Entry 6LO8 (electron microscopy, 3.83 A resolution); this record covers chains H and I of the 10 polymer chains in the assembly.

Chain H:
Protein: Mitochondrial import inner membrane translocase subunit TIM10
Source organism: Saccharomyces cerevisiae (strain ATCC 204508 / S288c)
Reference sequence: P87108 (TIM10_YEAST); numbering as in UniProt (aligned over 1-93)
Chain sequence (93 residues; each row starts with the number of its first residue):
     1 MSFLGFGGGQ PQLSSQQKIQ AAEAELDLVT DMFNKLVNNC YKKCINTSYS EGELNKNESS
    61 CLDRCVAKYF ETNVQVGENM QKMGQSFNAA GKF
Unresolved in the structure: 1-13, 88-93
Disulfides: Cys-40/Cys-65, Cys-44/Cys-61
Swiss-Prot annotation at these positions:
  - region: Met-1 to Asp-31 (Interaction with transmembrane regions of transmembrane proteins in transit), Asn-73 to Phe-93 (Required for heterohexamerization)
  - motif: Cys-40 to Cys-65 (Twin CX3C motif)
  - mutagenesis: Cys-40 (C40S: Induces impairment in folding and loss of zinc-binding), Cys-44 (C44S: Loss of function due to severely affected folding and the presence of non-native disulfide bonds; loss of zinc-binding), Cys-61 (C61S: Loss of function due to severely affected folding and the presence of non-native disulfide bonds; loss of zinc-binding), Cys-65 (C65S: Induces impairment in folding and loss of zinc-binding)

Chain I:
Protein: Mitochondrial import inner membrane translocase subunit TIM9
Source organism: Saccharomyces cerevisiae (strain ATCC 204508 / S288c)
Reference sequence: O74700 (TIM9_YEAST); numbering as in UniProt (aligned over 1-87)
Chain sequence (87 residues; each row starts with the number of its first residue):
     1 MDALNSKEQQ EFQKVVEQKQ MKDFMRLYSN LVERCFTDCV NDFTTSKLTN KEQTCIMKCS
    61 EKFLKHSERV GQRFQEQNAA LGQGLGR
Unresolved in the structure: 1, 82-87
Disulfides: Cys-35/Cys-59, Cys-39/Cys-55
Swiss-Prot annotation at these positions:
  - motif: Cys-35 to Cys-59 (Twin CX3C motif)
  - modified residue: Met-1 (N-acetylmethionine)
  - mutagenesis: Val-40 (V40A: In tim9-3; impairs the import of mitochondrial carrier proteins into mitochondria; when associated with P-60), Glu-52 (E52G: In tim9-19; impairs the import of mitochondrial carrier proteins into mitochondria), Ser-60 (S60P: In tim9-3; impairs the import of mitochondrial carrier proteins into mitochondria; when associated with A-40), Ser-67 (S67C: Impairs the import of mitochondrial carrier proteins into mitochondria)

Chain H / chain I interface:
Pairs across the interface - 49 pairs, chain H then chain I:
  Gln-16(H) with Gln-18(I), hydrogen bond
  Gln-20(H) with Gln-18(I); Met-21(I), hydrogen bond
  Lys-35(H) with Ser-29(I); Glu-33(I), salt bridge
  Asn-39(H) with Glu-33(I); Phe-36(I); Thr-37(I), hydrogen bond
  Lys-43(H) with Phe-36(I); Thr-37(I), hydrogen bond (side chain-backbone); Val-40(I), hydrogen bond (side chain-backbone); Asn-41(I), hydrogen bond; Phe-43(I)
  Cys-61(H) with Phe-43(I)
  Arg-64(H) with Phe-43(I), hydrogen bond (side chain-backbone); Thr-44(I), hydrogen bond (side chain-backbone); Thr-45(I)
  Cys-65(H) with Phe-36(I), hydrophobic; Phe-43(I), hydrophobic
  Ala-67(H) with Ser-46(I)
  Lys-68(H) with Phe-36(I); Val-40(I); Asp-42(I), hydrogen bond (side chain-backbone); Thr-45(I); Lys-47(I); Leu-48(I); Glu-52(I), salt bridge
  Tyr-69(H) with Val-32(I); Phe-36(I), hydrophobic
  Glu-71(H) with Leu-48(I)
  Thr-72(H) with Phe-36(I); Ile-56(I)
  Asn-73(H) with Tyr-28(I), hydrogen bond (backbone-side chain); Val-32(I)
  Gln-75(H) with Gln-53(I)
  Val-76(H) with Tyr-28(I), hydrophobic; Leu-31(I), hydrophobic; Val-32(I), hydrophobic; Ile-56(I), hydrophobic
  Gly-77(H) with Tyr-28(I)
  Asn-79(H) with Ile-56(I); Met-57(I), hydrogen bond; Ser-60(I), hydrogen bond
  Met-80(H) with Phe-24(I), hydrophobic; Tyr-28(I), hydrophobic; Leu-31(I), hydrophobic
  Met-83(H) with Glu-61(I); Leu-64(I), hydrophobic
  Phe-87(H) with Glu-17(I)
Other interface residues (no listed pair), chain H (22 interface residues in all): Leu-28
Other interface residues (no listed pair), chain I (31 interface residues in all): Gln-20, Met-25, Asn-30, Cys-35

Overview:
Chain H and chain I form an interface of 22 and 31 residues respectively; the contacts include 12 hydrogen
bonds and 2 salt bridges. Among the polar pairs are Lys-35(H)/Glu-33(I), Lys-68(H)/Glu-52(I) and
Gln-16(H)/Gln-18(I).
Here chain H is Mitochondrial import inner membrane translocase subunit TIM10 and chain I is Mitochondrial
import inner membrane translocase subunit TIM9, both from Saccharomyces cerevisiae (strain ATCC 204508 /
S288c). Entry 6LO8 (Cryo-EM structure of the TIM22 complex from yeast) was determined by electron microscopy.
